6BDK - chain A; structure by X-ray diffraction, 2.67 A resolution.

[Chain A]
Molecule: Cytochrome P450 3A4
Organism: Homo sapiens
Notes: EC 1.14.13.-, 1.14.13.157, 1.14.13.32, 1.14.14.1, 1.14.13.67, 1.14.13.97
UniProt: P08684 (CP3A4_HUMAN); residue numbers follow UniProt; this construct covers 23-503
Amino-acid sequence (487 residues; numbered 1 to 507; 20 numbers in that range are skipped by the numbering (no residue carries them; nothing is unmodelled there); the number before each row is that of its first residue):
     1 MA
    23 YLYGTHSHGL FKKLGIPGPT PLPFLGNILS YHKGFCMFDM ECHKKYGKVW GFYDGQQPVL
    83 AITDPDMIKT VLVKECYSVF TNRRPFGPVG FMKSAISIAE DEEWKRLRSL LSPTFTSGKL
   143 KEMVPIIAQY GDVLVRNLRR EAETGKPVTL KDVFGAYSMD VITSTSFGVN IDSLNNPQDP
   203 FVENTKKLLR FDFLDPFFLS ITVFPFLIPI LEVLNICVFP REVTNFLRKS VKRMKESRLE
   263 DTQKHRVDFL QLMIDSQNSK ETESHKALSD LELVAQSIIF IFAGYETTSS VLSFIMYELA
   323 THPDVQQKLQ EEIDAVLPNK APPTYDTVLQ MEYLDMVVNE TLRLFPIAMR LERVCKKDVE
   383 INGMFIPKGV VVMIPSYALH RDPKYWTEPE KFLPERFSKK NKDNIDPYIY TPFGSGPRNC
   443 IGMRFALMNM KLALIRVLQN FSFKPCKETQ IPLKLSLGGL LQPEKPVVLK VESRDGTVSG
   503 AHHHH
Unresolved in the structure: 1-2, 23-26, 264-268, 281-285, 498-507
Sequence notes: expression tag (504-507)
Bound ions: heme Fe: C442 (together with DJ1)
Residues lining bound ligands:
  - DJ1 (tert-butyl [(2S)-1-{[(2R)-2-(cyclopentylamino)-3-oxo-3-{[(pyridin-3-yl)methyl]amino}propyl]sulfanyl}-3-(1H-indol-3-yl)propan-2-yl]carbamate): R105, F108, S119, I120, R212, F213, F215, F241, I301, F304, A305, T309, I369, A370, R372, E374
  - heme (HEM): R105, I118, S119, W126, R130, F137, F302, A305, G306, T309, V313, L364, I369, A370, L373, R375, P434, F435, G436, S437, R440, N441, C442, I443, G444, F447, A448, M452
From the paper describing this entry:
  - binding site for DJ1: S119, R372

[Summary]
Ligands of chain A: heme and compound DJ1. The paper reports a binding site for DJ1 at S119 and R372.
Chain A is Cytochrome P450 3A4 (Homo sapiens); the structure, Crystal structure of human CYP3A4 bound to an
inhibitor, was determined by X-ray diffraction, deposited together with 6BCZ, 6BD5 and 6BD6.
